PDB entry 7BDN | X-ray diffraction, 2.70 A resolution | chain A

Chain A:
Protein: Putative copper oxidase
Source organism: Streptomyces coelicolor (strain ATCC BAA-471 / A3(2) / M145)
UniProt: Q9XAL8 (Q9XAL8_STRCO); numbering as in UniProt (aligned over 1-343)
Sequence (343 residues; each row starts with the number of its first residue):
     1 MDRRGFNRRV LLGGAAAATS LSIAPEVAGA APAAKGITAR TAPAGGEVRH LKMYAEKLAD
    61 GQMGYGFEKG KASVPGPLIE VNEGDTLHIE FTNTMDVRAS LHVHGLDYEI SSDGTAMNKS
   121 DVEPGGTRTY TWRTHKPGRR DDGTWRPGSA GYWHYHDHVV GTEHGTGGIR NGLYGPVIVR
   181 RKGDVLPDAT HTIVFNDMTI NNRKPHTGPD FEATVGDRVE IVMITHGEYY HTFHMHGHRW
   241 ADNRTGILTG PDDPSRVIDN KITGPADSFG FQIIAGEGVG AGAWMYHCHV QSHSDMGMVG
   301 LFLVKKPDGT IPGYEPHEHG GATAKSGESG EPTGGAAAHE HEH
Unresolved in the structure: 1-37, 315-343
Ion coordination: Cu ion site 1: His104, His156, His289; Cu ion site 2: His158, His236, His287; Cu ion site 3: His231, Cys288, His293
What the authors report for this chain:
  - mutagenesis - M298L (from 3.5 to 5.4 h): increased stability in response to 70  degC
  - mutagenesis - M298F: decreased stability in response to 70  degC
  - mutagenesis - M298L (from 1.5 to 2.7 h): increased stability in response to 80  degC
  - mutagenesis - M198F/M298F: decreased stability
  - mutagenesis - M298F: decreased stability in response to elevated temperatures
  - mutagenesis - M298F: decreased catalytic activity

Summary:
His104, His156 and His289 form the Cu ion site 1. The Cu ion site 2 is built by His158, His236 and His287. The
paper reports that M298L increases stability in response to 70  degC; M298F reduces stability in response to
70  degC.
Chain A is Putative copper oxidase (Streptomyces coelicolor (strain ATCC BAA-471 / A3(2) / M145)); the
structure, Structure of the Streptomyces coelicolor small laccase - cubic crystal form, was determined by
X-ray diffraction, deposited together with 7B2K, 7B4Y and 7BFM.
